5VVJ - chains C and H of the 8 polymer chains in the assembly; structure by X-ray diffraction, 3.89 A resolution.

== Chain C ==
Name: CRISPR-associated endonuclease Cas1
Organism: Escherichia coli (strain K12)
Notes: EC 3.1.-.-
UniProtKB: Q46896 (CAS1_ECOLI); residues 1-305 here = UniProt positions 1-305
Chain sequence (305 residues; each row starts with the number of its first residue):
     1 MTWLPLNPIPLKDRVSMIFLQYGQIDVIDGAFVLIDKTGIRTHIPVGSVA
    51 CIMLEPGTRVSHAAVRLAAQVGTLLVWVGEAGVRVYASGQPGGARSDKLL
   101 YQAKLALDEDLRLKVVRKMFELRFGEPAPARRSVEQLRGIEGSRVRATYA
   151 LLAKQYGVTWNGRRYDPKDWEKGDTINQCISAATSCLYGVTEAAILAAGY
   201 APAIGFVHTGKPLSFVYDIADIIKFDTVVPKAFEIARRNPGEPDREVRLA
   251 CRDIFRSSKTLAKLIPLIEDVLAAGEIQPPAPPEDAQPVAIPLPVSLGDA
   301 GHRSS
Not modelled in the structure: 1-15, 163-164, 168-174, 278-305
Swiss-Prot annotation at these positions:
  - binding site (Mg(2+)): Glu-141, His-208, Asp-221
  - mutagenesis: Tyr-22 (Y22A: Slightly decreased spacer acquisition in vivo; Y22F: Nearly wild-type spacer acquisition in vivo), Arg-41 (R41E: Dramatically decreased spacer acquisition in vivo), Arg-59 (R59A: Loss of spacer acquisition in vivo, decreased protospacer binding; R59D: Dramatically decreased spacer acquisition in vitro, 250-fold decreased affinity for protospacer DNA), Arg-66 (R66D: Dramatically decreased spacer acquisition in vitro, 250-fold decreased affinity for protospacer DNA; R66E: Dramatically decreased spacer acquisition in vivo), Arg-84 (R84A: Decreased spacer acquisition in vivo; R84E: Dramatically decreased spacer acquisition in vivo), Glu-141 (E141A: No cleavage of any substrates, no restoration of UV or mitomycin C (MMC) resistance. Loss of spacer acquisition in vivo), Tyr-149 (Y149A: No effect on in vitro protospacer integration), Tyr-165 (Y165A: No effect on in vitro protospacer integration. Alone significantly decreased protospacer acquisition in vivo ...), Trp-170 (W170A: Alone significantly decreased protospacer acquisition in vivo. Decreased protospacer binding; in association with A-170), Thr-184 (T184A: No cleavage of any substrates), Tyr-188 (Y188A: Partial inhibition of cleavage. No effect on in vitro protospacer integration. Significantly decreased protospacer acquisition in vivo), His-208 (H208A: No cleavage of any substrates, no restoration of UV or MMC resistance. Loss of spacer acquisition in vivo), 13 further mutagenesis entries in UniProt
What the authors report for this chain:
  - binding site for the 112-nt DNA strand (chain H): Lys-12, Lys-259
  - catalytic residues: Glu-141 (proposed by the authors, not directly observed)
  - mutagenesis - R112E, R132A, R163A: abolished catalytic activity
  - mutagenesis - R112A, R131A, Q136A: decreased catalytic activity
  - mutagenesis - R138A: decreased catalytic activity on second-site integration
  - mutagenesis - R138A: increased catalytic activity on disintegration

== Chain H ==
Molecule: 112-nt DNA strand
Sequence (112 nucleotides; numbered 1 to 112; the number before each row is that of its first residue):
     1 ATTTACTACTCGTTCTGGTGTTTCTCGTGTGTTCCCCGCGCCAGCGGGGA
    51 TAAACCGAGCAGATATGCTCGGTTTATCCCCGCTGGCGCGGGGAACACTC
   101 TAAGATATTAGA
Not modelled in the structure: 47-53, 61-66, 74-81, 104-107

== How chain C and chain H interact ==
Contacting residue pairs (31):
  Tyr-22(C) / DA1(H)  stacking on the base
  Gly-23(C) / DA1(H)  hydrogen bond to the sugar
  Gln-24(C) / DA1(H)  hydrogen bond to the phosphate
  Ile-35(C) / DA1(H)  phosphate contact
  Asp-36(C) / DA1(H)  sugar contact
  Lys-37(C) / DA1(H)  base contact
  Gly-57(C) / DA1(H)  base contact
  Arg-59(C) / DT2(H)  salt bridge to the phosphate
  Glu-135(C) / DG57(H)  hydrogen bond to the base
  Glu-135(C) / DA58(H)  sugar contact
  Gln-136(C) / DA58(H)  hydrogen bond to the phosphate
  Gln-136(C) / DG59(H)  phosphate contact
  Arg-138(C) / DG57(H)  base contact
  Arg-138(C) / DC70(H)  base contact
  Arg-138(C) / DG72(H)  salt bridge to the phosphate
  Gly-139(C) / DA58(H)  base contact
  Gly-142(C) / DT69(H)  sugar contact
  Gly-142(C) / DC70(H)  sugar contact
  Val-145(C) / DC70(H)  phosphate contact
  Arg-146(C) / DG67(H)  base contact
  Arg-146(C) / DC68(H)  hydrogen bond to the sugar
  Arg-146(C) / DT69(H)  sugar contact
  Trp-160(C) / DT69(H)  phosphate contact
  Gly-162(C) / DT69(H)  phosphate contact
  His-208(C) / DC70(H)  phosphate contact
  His-208(C) / DG71(H)  salt bridge to the phosphate
  His-208(C) / DG72(H)  phosphate contact
  Thr-209(C) / DG72(H)  sugar contact
  Lys-211(C) / DG71(H)  hydrogen bond to the phosphate
  Lys-211(C) / DG72(H)  salt bridge to the phosphate
  Asp-221(C) / DG71(H)  phosphate contact
Interface residues without a listed pair, chain C (23 interface residues in all): Ser-143, Tyr-149
Interface residues without a listed pair, chain H (14 interface residues in all): DT3, DC60, DT73

== Summary ==
Chain C and chain H form an interface of 23 and 14 residues respectively, with 6 hydrogen bonds, 4 salt
bridges and 1 aromatic stacking contact. Polar pairs include Glu-135(C)/DG57(H), Gly-23(C)/DA1(H) and
Arg-146(C)/DC68(H). The paper reports the catalytic residue Glu-141(C); R112E, R132A and R163A of chain C
abolish catalytic activity; 7 substitutions were tested in all.
Chain C is CRISPR-associated endonuclease Cas1 (Escherichia coli (strain K12)) and chain H is a 112-nt DNA
strand; the structure, Cas1-Cas2 bound to half-site intermediate, was determined by X-ray diffraction together
with 5VVK, 5VVL and 5WFE from the same study.
